9QB3 - chains I and J of the 20 polymer chains in the assembly; structure by electron microscopy, 3.90 A resolution.

# Chain I
Name: H/ACA ribonucleoprotein complex subunit 2
Organism: Homo sapiens
UniProt: Q9NX24 (NHP2_HUMAN); residue numbers follow UniProt; this construct covers 1-153
Amino-acid sequence (153 residues; row label = number of the first residue in the row):
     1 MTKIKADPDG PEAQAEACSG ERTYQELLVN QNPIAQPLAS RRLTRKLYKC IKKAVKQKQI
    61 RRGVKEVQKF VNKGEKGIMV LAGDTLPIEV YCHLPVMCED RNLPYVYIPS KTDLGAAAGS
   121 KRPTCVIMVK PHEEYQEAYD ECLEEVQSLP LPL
Disordered / not traced: 1-22, 153
Curated features (UniProtKB/Swiss-Prot):
  - modified residue: S19 (Phosphoserine)
  - cross-link (Glycyl lysine isopeptide (Lys-Gly)): K3 (interchain with G-Cter in SUMO2), K5 (interchain with G-Cter in SUMO)
  - natural variant: V126 (V126M: In DKCB2), Y139 (Y139H: In DKCB2)
What the authors report for this chain:
  - mutagenesis - K121A/R122A, K121D/R122D: decreased binding to incorporation into telomerase

# Chain J
Name: H/ACA ribonucleoprotein complex subunit 3
Organism: Homo sapiens
UniProt: Q9NPE3 (NOP10_HUMAN); numbering as in UniProt (aligned over 1-64)
Amino-acid sequence (64 residues; numbered 1 to 64; the number before each row is that of its first residue):
     1 MFLQYYLNEQ GDRVYTLKKF DPMGQQTCSA HPARFSPDDK YSRHRITIKK RFKVLMTQQP
    61 RPVL
Curated features (UniProtKB/Swiss-Prot):
  - natural variant: Y6 (Y6C: In PFBMFT9; uncertain significance), T16 (T16M: In CHINE2), R34 (R34W: In DKCB1)

# Interface between chain I and chain J
Pairs across the interface - 33 pairs, chain I then chain J:
  V29(I) with Q25(J)
  N30(I) with Q25(J); Q26(J), hydrogen bond (side chain-backbone)
  P33(I) with F52(J); V54(J), hydrophobic
  I34(I) with I48(J), hydrophobic; F52(J)
  Q36(I) with F52(J)
  Q68(I) with Y41(J), hydrogen bond
  N72(I) with Y41(J), hydrogen bond
  D84(I) with Q26(J), hydrogen bond
  L86(I) with C28(J), hydrophobic
  P87(I) with A33(J), hydrophobic
  I88(I) with K49(J)
  E89(I) with A33(J); K49(J), salt bridge
  V90(I) with A33(J), hydrophobic
  C92(I) with R45(J); I48(J)
  H93(I) with Y41(J); H44(J)
  V96(I) with R43(J); H44(J); T47(J); I48(J), hydrophobic
  M97(I) with Y41(J), hydrophobic; H44(J)
  E99(I) with R51(J), salt bridge
  D100(I) with R43(J), salt bridge; H44(J)
  Y105(I) with R51(J)
  K111(I) with Q26(J)
  P152(I) with F52(J), hydrophobic
Other interface residues (no listed pair), chain I (23 interface residues in all): P95

# Overview
23 residues of chain I and 14 residues of chain J are in contact; the contacts include 4 hydrogen bonds and 3
salt bridges. Polar pairs include E89(I)-K49(J), E99(I)-R51(J) and D100(I)-R43(J). The paper reports that
K121A/R122A and K121D/R122D of chain I reduce binding to incorporation into telomerase.
Here chain I is H/ACA ribonucleoprotein complex subunit 2 and chain J is H/ACA ribonucleoprotein complex
subunit 3, both from Homo sapiens. Entry 9QB3 (Dimer structure of H/ACA RNP lobe of human telomerase) was
determined by electron microscopy (same publication as 9QAX, 9QAY, 9QAZ and 9QB2).
